Entry 1DGE (X-ray diffraction, 2.80 A resolution); this record covers chain A.

== Chain A ==
Protein: Dialkylglycine decarboxylase
Organism: Burkholderia cepacia
Notes: EC 4.1.1.64
UniProt: P16932 (DGDA_BURCE); residues 2-433 here correspond to UniProt positions 1-432 (UniProt number = residue number - 1)
Sequence (432 residues; each row starts with the number of its first residue):
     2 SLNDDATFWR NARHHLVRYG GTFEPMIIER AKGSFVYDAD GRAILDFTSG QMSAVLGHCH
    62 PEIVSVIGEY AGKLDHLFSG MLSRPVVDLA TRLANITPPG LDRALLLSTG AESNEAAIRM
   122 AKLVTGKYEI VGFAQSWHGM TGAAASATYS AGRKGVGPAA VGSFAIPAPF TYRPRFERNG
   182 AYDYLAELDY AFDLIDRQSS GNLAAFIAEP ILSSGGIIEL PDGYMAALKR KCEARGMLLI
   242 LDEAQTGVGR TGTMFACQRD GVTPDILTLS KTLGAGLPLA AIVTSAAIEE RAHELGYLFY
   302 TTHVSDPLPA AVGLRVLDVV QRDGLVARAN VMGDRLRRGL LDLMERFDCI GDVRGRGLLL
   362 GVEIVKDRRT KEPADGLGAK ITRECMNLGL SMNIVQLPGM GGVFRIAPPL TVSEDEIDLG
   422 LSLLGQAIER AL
Unresolved in the structure: 2
Covalently attached groups: pyridoxal phosphate (PLP) linked to Lys-272
Construct notes: conflict His-15 (Gln14 in P16932)
Bound ions: rubidium ion site 1: Leu-78, Ser-80, Thr-303, Val-305, Asp-307; rubidium ion site 2: Ala-95, Thr-98, Pro-99, Pro-100, Leu-102
Ligand contacts: pyridoxal phosphate (PLP): Thr-110, Gly-111, Ala-112, Asn-115, Trp-138, His-139, Gly-140, Glu-210, Asp-243, Ala-245, Gln-246, Ser-271, Thr-302, Thr-303, His-304

== Overview ==
Pyridoxal phosphate is covalently linked to Lys-272. The rubidium ion site 1 is built by Leu-78, Ser-80,
Thr-303, Val-305 and Asp-307. The rubidium ion site 2 is built by Ala-95, Thr-98, Pro-99, Pro-100 and Leu-102.
Chain A is Dialkylglycine decarboxylase (Burkholderia cepacia); the structure, An alkali metal ion
size-dependent switch in the active site structure of dialkylglycine decarboxylase, was determined by X-ray
diffraction together with 1DGD from the same study.
